Entry 7NT5 (electron microscopy, 3.50 A resolution); this record covers chains J and N of the 14 polymer chains in the assembly.

# Chain J
Molecule: Nucleoprotein
Organism: Nipah virus
UniProt: Q9IK92 (NCAP_NIPAV); residue numbers follow UniProt; this construct covers 1-532
Amino-acid sequence (554 residues; numbered -21 to 532; the number before each row is that of its first residue; numbers below 1 keep their minus sign (Met-21 is residue -21)):
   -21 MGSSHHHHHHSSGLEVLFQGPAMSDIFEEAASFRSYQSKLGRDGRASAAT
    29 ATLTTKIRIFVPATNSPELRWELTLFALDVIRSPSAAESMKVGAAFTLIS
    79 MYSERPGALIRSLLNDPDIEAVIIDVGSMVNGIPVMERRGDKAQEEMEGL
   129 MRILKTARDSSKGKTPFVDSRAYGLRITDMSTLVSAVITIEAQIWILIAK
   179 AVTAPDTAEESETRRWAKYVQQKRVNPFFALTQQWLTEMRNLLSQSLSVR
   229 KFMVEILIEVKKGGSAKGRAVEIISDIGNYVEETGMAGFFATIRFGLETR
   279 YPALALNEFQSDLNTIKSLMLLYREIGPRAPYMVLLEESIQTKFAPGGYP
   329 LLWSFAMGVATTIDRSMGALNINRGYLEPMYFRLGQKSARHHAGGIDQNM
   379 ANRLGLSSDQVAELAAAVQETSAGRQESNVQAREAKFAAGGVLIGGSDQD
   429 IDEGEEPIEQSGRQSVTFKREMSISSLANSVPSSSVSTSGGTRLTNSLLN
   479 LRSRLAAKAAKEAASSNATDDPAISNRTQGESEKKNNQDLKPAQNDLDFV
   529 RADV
Unresolved in the structure: -21 to 3, 399-532
Sequence notes: initiating methionine (-21); expression tag (-20 to 0)
Curated features (UniProtKB/Swiss-Prot):
  - binding site (RNA): Lys178, Arg193, Tyr258, Arg352
What the authors report for this chain:
  - binding site for the 78-nt RNA strand (chain N): Lys178 to Gln200, Tyr258, Gln319, Ser344 to Tyr354

# Chain N
Molecule: 78-nt RNA strand
Organism: Escherichia coli BL21(DE3)
Sequence (78 nucleotides; row label = number of the first residue in the row):
     1 UUUUUUUUUUUUUUUUUUUUUUUUUUUUUUUUUUUUUUUUUUUUUUUUUU
    51 UUUUUUUUUUUUUUUUUUUUUUUUUUUU

# Chain J / chain N interface
Residue-residue contacts (35):
  Lys178(J) - U58(N)  salt bridge to the phosphate
  Lys178(J) - U59(N)  salt bridge to the phosphate
  Thr181(J) - U56(N)  sugar contact
  Thr181(J) - U57(N)  sugar contact
  Ala182(J) - U57(N)  sugar contact
  Ser189(J) - U59(N)  phosphate contact
  Arg192(J) - U59(N)  salt bridge to the phosphate
  Arg192(J) - U60(N)  salt bridge to the phosphate
  Arg193(J) - U60(N)  salt bridge to the phosphate
  Arg193(J) - U61(N)  salt bridge to the phosphate
  Lys196(J) - U61(N)  hydrogen bond to the sugar
  Gln199(J) - U61(N)  hydrogen bond to the base
  Gln199(J) - U62(N)  hydrogen bond to the base
  Gln200(J) - U61(N)  base contact
  Asn257(J) - U60(N)  base contact
  Tyr258(J) - U60(N)  base contact
  Tyr258(J) - U61(N)  hydrogen bond to the phosphate
  Gly263(J) - U56(N)  sugar contact
  Gly263(J) - U57(N)  phosphate contact
  Met264(J) - U57(N)  phosphate contact
  Ala265(J) - U57(N)  hydrogen bond to the phosphate
  Gln319(J) - U55(N)  hydrogen bond to the sugar
  Gln319(J) - U56(N)  hydrogen bond to the phosphate
  Ala323(J) - U55(N)  phosphate contact
  Ala323(J) - U56(N)  phosphate contact
  Pro324(J) - U56(N)  phosphate contact
  Ser344(J) - U58(N)  hydrogen bond to the sugar
  Ser344(J) - U59(N)  hydrogen bond to the sugar
  Met345(J) - U58(N)  base contact
  Ala347(J) - U58(N)  sugar contact
  Leu348(J) - U57(N)  sugar contact
  Leu348(J) - U58(N)  hydrogen bond to the sugar
  Asn349(J) - U57(N)  hydrogen bond to the sugar
  Arg352(J) - U56(N)  salt bridge to the phosphate
  Arg352(J) - U57(N)  salt bridge to the phosphate
Other interface residues (no listed pair), chain J (26 interface residues in all): Thr320, Gly325, Tyr354
Other interface residues (no listed pair), chain N (10 interface residues in all): U53, U54

# In short
The interface between chain J and chain N involves 26 residues on one side and 10 on the other, with 11
hydrogen bonds and 8 salt bridges. Polar contacts include Gln199(J)-U61(N), Gln199(J)-U62(N) and
Lys196(J)-U61(N). From the paper: a binding site for the 78-nt RNA strand (chain N) at Lys178(J), Tyr258(J)
and Gln319(J) among others.
Chain J is Nucleoprotein (Nipah virus) and chain N is a 78-nt RNA strand (Escherichia coli BL21(DE3)); the
structure, CryoEM structure of the Nipah virus nucleocapsid single helical turn assembly, was determined by
electron microscopy, deposited together with 7NT6.
